Entry 7SFG (X-ray diffraction, 2.43 A resolution); this record covers chains A and D of the 3 polymer chains in the assembly.

Chain A:
Molecule: DNA (cytosine-5)-methyltransferase 1
Source organism: Homo sapiens
Notes: EC 2.1.1.37
UniProtKB: P26358 (DNMT1_HUMAN), isoform P26358-3; residues 729-1600 here correspond to UniProt positions 393-1264 (UniProt number = residue number - 336)
Amino-acid sequence (874 residues; each row starts with the number of its first residue):
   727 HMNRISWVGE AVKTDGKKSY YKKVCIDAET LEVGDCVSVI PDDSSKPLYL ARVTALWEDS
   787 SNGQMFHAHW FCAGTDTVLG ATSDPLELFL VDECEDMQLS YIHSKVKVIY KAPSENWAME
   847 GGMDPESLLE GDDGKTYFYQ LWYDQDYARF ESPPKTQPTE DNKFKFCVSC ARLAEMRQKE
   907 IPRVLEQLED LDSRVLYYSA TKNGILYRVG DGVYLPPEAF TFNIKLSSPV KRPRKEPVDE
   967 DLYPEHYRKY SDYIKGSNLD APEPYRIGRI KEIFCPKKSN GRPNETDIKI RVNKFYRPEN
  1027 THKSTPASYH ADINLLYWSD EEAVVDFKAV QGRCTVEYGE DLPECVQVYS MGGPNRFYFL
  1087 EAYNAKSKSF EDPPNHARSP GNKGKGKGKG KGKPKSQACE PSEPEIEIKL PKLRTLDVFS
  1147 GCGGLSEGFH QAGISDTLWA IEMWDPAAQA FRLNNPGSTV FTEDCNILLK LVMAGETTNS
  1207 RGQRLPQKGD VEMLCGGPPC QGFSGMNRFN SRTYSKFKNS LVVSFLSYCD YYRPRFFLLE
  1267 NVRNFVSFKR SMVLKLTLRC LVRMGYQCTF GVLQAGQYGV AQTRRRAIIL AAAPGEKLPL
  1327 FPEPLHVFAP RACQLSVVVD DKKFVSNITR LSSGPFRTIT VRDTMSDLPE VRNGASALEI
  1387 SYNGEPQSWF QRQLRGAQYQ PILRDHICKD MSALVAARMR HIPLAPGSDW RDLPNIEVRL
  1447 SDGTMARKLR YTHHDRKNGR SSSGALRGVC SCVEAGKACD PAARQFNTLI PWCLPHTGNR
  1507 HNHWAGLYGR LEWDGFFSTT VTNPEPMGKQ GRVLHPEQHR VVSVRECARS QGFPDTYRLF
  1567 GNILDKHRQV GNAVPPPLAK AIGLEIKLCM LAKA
Not modelled in the structure: 727-729, 851-860, 885-887, 952-962, 1105-1134
Sequence notes: expression tag (727-728)
Metal / ion sites: Zn2+ site 1: His-793, Cys-820, Cys-893, Cys-896; Zn2+ site 2: Cys-1476, Cys-1478, Cys-1485, His-1502
Small-molecule neighbours: S-adenosylmethionine (SAM): Phe-1145, Ser-1146, Gly-1147, Cys-1148, Gly-1149, Gly-1150, Leu-1151, Ile-1167, Glu-1168, Met-1169, Trp-1170, Glu-1189, Asp-1190, Cys-1191, Gly-1223, Pro-1224, Pro-1225, Leu-1247, Asn-1578, Ala-1579, Val-1580
Reported in the primary citation:
  - binding site for DNA Strand 2 (chain D): Cys-1226, Gly-1577
  - catalytic residues: Cys-1226

Chain D:
Molecule: DNA Strand 2
Sequence (12 nucleotides; row label = number of the first residue in the row):
    13 GCAGGXGGCC TC
Modified / non-standard residues: PYO (1-(beta-D-ribofuranosyl)-pyrimidin-2-one-5'-phosphate) at position 18

How chain A and chain D interact:
Contacting residue pairs (41; chain A residue first):
  Tyr-976(A) with DC14(D), hydrogen bond to the phosphate
  Ser-977(A) with DA15(D), hydrogen bond to the phosphate
  Tyr-979(A) with DA15(D), phosphate contact; DG16(D), hydrogen bond to the phosphate
  Lys-981(A) with DG16(D), salt bridge to the phosphate
  Pro-1224(A) with PYO_18(D), base contact
  Cys-1226(A) with PYO_18(D), base contact
  Gln-1227(A) with DG19(D), phosphate contact; DG20(D), phosphate contact
  Ser-1230(A) with DG17(D), sugar contact; PYO_18(D), hydrogen bond to the phosphate; DG19(D), sugar contact
  Gly-1231(A) with DG17(D), hydrogen bond to the base
  Met-1232(A) with DG17(D), sugar contact; PYO_18(D), sugar contact; DG19(D), sugar contact
  Asn-1233(A) with DG20(D), sugar contact
  Arg-1234(A) with DG19(D), base contact; DG20(D), base contact
  Phe-1235(A) with DG20(D), sugar contact; DC21(D), sugar contact
  Arg-1238(A) with DC21(D), phosphate contact; DC22(D), salt bridge to the phosphate
  Glu-1266(A) with PYO_18(D), base contact
  Val-1268(A) with PYO_18(D), phosphate contact
  Arg-1310(A) with PYO_18(D), base contact
  Arg-1311(A) with DG16(D), phosphate contact; DG17(D), salt bridge to the phosphate
  Arg-1312(A) with PYO_18(D), salt bridge to the phosphate
  Asn-1508(A) with DC14(D), sugar contact; DA15(D), hydrogen bond to the phosphate
  Thr-1525(A) with DG17(D), sugar contact
  Val-1527(A) with PYO_18(D), phosphate contact; DG19(D), phosphate contact
  Thr-1528(A) with PYO_18(D), sugar contact; DG19(D), hydrogen bond to the phosphate
  Gly-1534(A) with DG19(D), base contact
  Lys-1535(A) with DG19(D), hydrogen bond to the base
  Gln-1536(A) with DG17(D), sugar contact
  Gly-1577(A) with PYO_18(D), hydrogen bond to the sugar
  Asn-1578(A) with PYO_18(D), sugar contact
Also at the interface, not in a pair above, chain A (33 interface residues in all): Pro-1225, Asn-1267, Thr-1309, Thr-1526, Met-1533

Summary:
33 residues of chain A face 9 of chain D across their interface, with 9 hydrogen bonds and 4 salt bridges.
Polar contacts include Gly-1231(A)/DG17(D), Lys-1535(A)/DG19(D) and Gly-1577(A)/PYO_18(D). Bound to chain A:
S-adenosylmethionine. The paper reports the catalytic residue Cys-1226(A); a binding site for DNA Strand 2
(chain D) at Cys-1226(A) and Gly-1577(A).
Here chain A is DNA (cytosine-5)-methyltransferase 1 (Homo sapiens) and chain D is DNA Strand 2. Entry 7SFG
(Human DNMT1(729-1600) Bound to Zebularine-Containing 12mer dsDNA and Cofactor SAM) was determined by X-ray
diffraction together with 7SFC, 7SFD, 7SFE and 7SFF from the same study.
